8C1S - chains A and E of the 8 polymer chains in the assembly; structure by electron microscopy, 3.00 A resolution.

# Chain A
Molecule: Glutamate receptor 2
From: Rattus norvegicus
Reference sequence: P19491 (GRIA2_RAT), isoform P19491-2; the construct has insertions or renumbered stretches relative to UniProt, so the offset changes along the chain: -28 to -8 = UniProt 1-21; 1-862 = UniProt 22-883
Sequence (891 residues; numbered -28 to 862; the number before each row is that of its first residue; numbers below 1 keep their minus sign (Met-28 is residue -28)):
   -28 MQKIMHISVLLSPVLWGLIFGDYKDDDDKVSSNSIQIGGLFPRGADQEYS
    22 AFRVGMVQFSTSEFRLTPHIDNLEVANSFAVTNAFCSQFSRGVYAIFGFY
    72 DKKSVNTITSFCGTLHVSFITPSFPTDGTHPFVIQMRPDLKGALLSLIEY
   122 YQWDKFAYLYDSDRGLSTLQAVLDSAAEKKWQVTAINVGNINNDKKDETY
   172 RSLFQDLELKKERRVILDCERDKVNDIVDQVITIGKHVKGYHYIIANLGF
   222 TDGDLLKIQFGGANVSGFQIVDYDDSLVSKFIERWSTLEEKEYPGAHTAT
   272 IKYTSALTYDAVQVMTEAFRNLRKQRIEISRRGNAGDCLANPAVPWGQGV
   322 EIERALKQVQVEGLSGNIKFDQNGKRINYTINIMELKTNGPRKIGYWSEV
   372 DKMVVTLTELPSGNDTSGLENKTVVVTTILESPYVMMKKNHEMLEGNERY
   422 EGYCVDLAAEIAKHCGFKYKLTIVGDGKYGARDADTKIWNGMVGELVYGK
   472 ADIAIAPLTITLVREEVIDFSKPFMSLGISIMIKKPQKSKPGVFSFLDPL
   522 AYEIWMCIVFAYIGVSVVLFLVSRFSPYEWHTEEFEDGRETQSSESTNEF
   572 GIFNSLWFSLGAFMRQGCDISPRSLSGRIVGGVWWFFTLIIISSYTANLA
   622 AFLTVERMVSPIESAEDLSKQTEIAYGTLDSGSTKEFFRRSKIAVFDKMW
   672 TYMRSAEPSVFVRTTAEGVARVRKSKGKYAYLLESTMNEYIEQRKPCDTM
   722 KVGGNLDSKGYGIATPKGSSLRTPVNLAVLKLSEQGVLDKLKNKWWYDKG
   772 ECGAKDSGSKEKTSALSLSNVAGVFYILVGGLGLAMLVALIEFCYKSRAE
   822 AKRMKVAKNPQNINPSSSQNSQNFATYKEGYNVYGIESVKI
Unresolved in the structure: -28 to 504, 552-570, 635-783, 824-862
Sequence notes: insertion (-7 to 0); conflict Arg586 (Gln607 in P19491), Arg743 (Gly764 in P19491), Ser754 (Asn775 in P19491), Val758 (Leu779 in P19491)
Swiss-Prot annotation at these positions:
  - region: Ala846 to Gly856 (Required for interaction with IQSEC1)
  - binding site (L-glutamate): Pro478, Thr480, Arg485, Ser654, Thr655, Glu705
  - site: Arg453 (Interaction with the cone snail toxin Con-ikot-ikot), Ile633 (Crucial to convey clamshell closure to channel opening), Arg660 (Interaction with the cone snail toxin Con-ikot-ikot), Lys752 (Interaction with the cone snail toxin Con-ikot-ikot)
  - modified residue: Ser662 (Phosphoserine), Ser696 (Phosphoserine), Ser839 (Phosphoserine), Ser842 (Phosphoserine), Tyr855 (Phosphotyrosine), Ser859 (Phosphoserine)
  - lipidation (S-palmitoyl cysteine): Cys589, Cys815
  - glycosylation (N-linked (GlcNAc...) asparagine): Asn235, Asn349, Asn385, Asn392
From the paper describing this entry:
  - mutagenesis - F231A: decreased signaling

# Chain E
Molecule: Voltage-dependent calcium channel gamma-2 subunit
From: Rattus norvegicus
Reference sequence: Q71RJ2 (CCG2_RAT); residue numbers follow UniProt; this construct covers 2-323
Sequence (322 residues; each row starts with the number of its first residue):
     2 GLFDRGVQMLLTTVGAFAAFSLMTIAVGTDYWLYSRGVCKTKSVSENETS
    52 KKNEEVMTHSGLWRTCCLEGNFKGLCKQIDHFPEDADYEADTAEYFLRAV
   102 RASSIFPILSVILLFMGGLCIAASEFYKTRHNIILSAGIFFVSAGLSNII
   152 GIIVYISANAGDPSKSDSKKNSYSYGWSFYFGALSFIIAEMVGVLAVHMF
   202 IDRHKQLRATARATDYLQASAITRIPSYRYRYQRRSRSSSRSTEPSHSRD
   252 ASPVGVKGFNTLPSTEISMYTLSRDPLKAATTPTATYNSDRDNSFLQVHN
   302 CIQKDSKDSLHANTANRRTTPV
Unresolved in the structure: 2-4, 43-54, 85-91, 163-172, 211-323
Swiss-Prot annotation at these positions:
  - modified residue: Ser253 (Phosphoserine), Tyr271 (Phosphotyrosine), Thr321 (Phosphothreonine)
  - glycosylation: Asn48 (N-linked (GlcNAc...) asparagine)
Disulfides: Cys40-Cys68, Cys67-Cys77

# How chain A and chain E interact
Residue-residue contacts (20; chain A residue first):
  Lys511(A) - Glu95(E)
  Leu789(A) - Ile154(E)  hydrophobic
  Leu789(A) - Ile157(E)  hydrophobic
  Ser790(A) - Ser158(E)
  Ser790(A) - Ala161(E)
  Ala793(A) - Ser158(E)
  Phe796(A) - Ile154(E)  hydrophobic
  Tyr797(A) - Ile151(E)  hydrophobic
  Tyr797(A) - Ile154(E)  hydrophobic
  Tyr797(A) - Val155(E)
  Val800(A) - Ile150(E)  hydrophobic
  Val800(A) - Ile151(E)  hydrophobic
  Leu803(A) - Leu147(E)  hydrophobic
  Met807(A) - Ile140(E)  hydrophobic
  Met807(A) - Val143(E)  hydrophobic
  Met807(A) - Ser144(E)
  Met807(A) - Leu147(E)  hydrophobic
  Leu811(A) - Ile140(E)  hydrophobic
  Phe814(A) - Asn133(E)
  Phe814(A) - Leu136(E)  hydrophobic
Interface residues without a listed pair, chain A (12 interface residues in all): Gly804
Interface residues without a listed pair, chain E (16 interface residues in all): Leu98, Phe201

# Overview
Chain A and chain E form an interface of 12 and 16 residues respectively. UniProt lists 6 L-glutamate-binding
residues on chain A. From the paper: F231A of chain A reduces signaling.
Chain A is Glutamate receptor 2 and chain E is Voltage-dependent calcium channel gamma-2 subunit, both from
Rattus norvegicus; the structure, Transmembrane domain of resting state homomeric GluA2 F231A mutant AMPA
receptor in complex with TARP gamma ..., was determined by electron microscopy (same publication as 8C1P,
8C1Q, 8C1R, 8C2H, 8C2I, 8P3Q and 9 further entries).
